PDB entry 4QZ5 | X-ray diffraction, 2.80 A resolution | chains J and X of the 28 polymer chains in the assembly

== Chain J (and X) ==
Molecule: Proteasome subunit beta type-4
Source organism: Saccharomyces cerevisiae
Notes: EC 3.4.25.1; chain X of this document is another copy of the same molecule, construct and numbering; everything in this record applies to it too
Reference sequence: P22141 (PSB4_YEAST); residue numbers follow UniProt; this construct covers 1-198
Chain sequence (198 residues; row label = number of the first residue in the row):
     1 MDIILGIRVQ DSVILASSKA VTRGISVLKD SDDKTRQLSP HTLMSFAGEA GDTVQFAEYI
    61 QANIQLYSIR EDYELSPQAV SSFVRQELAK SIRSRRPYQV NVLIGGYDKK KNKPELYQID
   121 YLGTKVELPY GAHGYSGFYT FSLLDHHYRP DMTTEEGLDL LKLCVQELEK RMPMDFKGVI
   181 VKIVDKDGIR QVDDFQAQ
Unresolved in the structure: 196-198
Curated features (UniProtKB/Swiss-Prot):
  - modified residue: Met1 (N-acetylmethionine), Ser76 (Phosphoserine)

== Chain J / chain X interface ==
Pairs across the interface (40):
  Thr22(J) - Pro173(X)
  Gly24(J) - Pro173(X)
  Ile25(J) - Tyr135(X)  hydrophobic
  Ile25(J) - Phe138(X)  hydrophobic
  Ile25(J) - Tyr139(X)  hydrogen bond (backbone-side chain)
  Ile25(J) - Arg171(X)
  Ile25(J) - Pro173(X)  hydrophobic
  Ser26(J) - Tyr139(X)  hydrogen bond
  Ser26(J) - Arg171(X)
  Val27(J) - Lys170(X)
  Val27(J) - Arg171(X)  hydrogen bond (backbone-backbone)
  Val27(J) - Met172(X)
  Val27(J) - Pro173(X)  hydrophobic
  Tyr135(J) - Ile25(X)  hydrophobic
  Phe138(J) - Ile25(X)  hydrophobic
  Tyr139(J) - Ile25(X)  hydrogen bond (side chain-backbone)
  Tyr139(J) - Ser26(X)  hydrogen bond
  Glu169(J) - Asp175(X)
  Glu169(J) - Lys177(X)  hydrogen bond (backbone-side chain)
  Lys170(J) - Val27(X)
  Lys170(J) - Lys177(X)  hydrogen bond (backbone-side chain)
  Arg171(J) - Ile25(X)
  Arg171(J) - Ser26(X)
  Arg171(J) - Val27(X)  hydrogen bond (side chain-backbone)
  Arg171(J) - Leu28(X)
  Met172(J) - Val27(X)
  Pro173(J) - Thr22(X)
  Pro173(J) - Gly24(X)
  Pro173(J) - Ile25(X)  hydrophobic
  Pro173(J) - Met174(X)
  Pro173(J) - Asp175(X)  hydrogen bond (backbone-backbone)
  Met174(J) - Pro173(X)
  Met174(J) - Met174(X)  hydrophobic
  Met174(J) - Asp175(X)
  Asp175(J) - Glu169(X)
  Asp175(J) - Pro173(X)  hydrogen bond (backbone-backbone)
  Asp175(J) - Met174(X)
  Asp175(J) - Asp175(X)
  Lys177(J) - Glu169(X)  hydrogen bond (side chain-backbone)
  Lys177(J) - Lys170(X)  hydrogen bond (side chain-backbone)
Also at the interface, not in a pair above, chain J (18 interface residues in all): Leu28, Asp30
Also at the interface, not in a pair above, chain X (18 interface residues in all): Asp30

== In short ==
The chain J/chain X interface involves 18 residues from each chain; the contacts include 12 hydrogen bonds.
Among the polar pairs are Ile25(J)-Tyr139(X), Ser26(J)-Tyr139(X) and Glu169(J)-Lys177(X).
Both chains are Proteasome subunit beta type-4 (Saccharomyces cerevisiae). Entry 4QZ5 (yCP beta5-A49T-mutant
in complex with ONX 0914) was determined by X-ray diffraction (same publication as 4QUX, 4QUY, 4QV0, 4QV1,
4QV3, 4QV4 and 42 further entries).
